PDB entry 9MJ5 | electron microscopy, 3.50 A resolution | chains B and S of the 6 polymer chains in the assembly

[Chain B]
Name: Replication protein A 32 kDa subunit
From: Homo sapiens
Reference sequence: P15927 (RFA2_HUMAN); residue numbers follow UniProt; this construct covers 35-270
Sequence (236 residues; row label = number of the first residue in the row):
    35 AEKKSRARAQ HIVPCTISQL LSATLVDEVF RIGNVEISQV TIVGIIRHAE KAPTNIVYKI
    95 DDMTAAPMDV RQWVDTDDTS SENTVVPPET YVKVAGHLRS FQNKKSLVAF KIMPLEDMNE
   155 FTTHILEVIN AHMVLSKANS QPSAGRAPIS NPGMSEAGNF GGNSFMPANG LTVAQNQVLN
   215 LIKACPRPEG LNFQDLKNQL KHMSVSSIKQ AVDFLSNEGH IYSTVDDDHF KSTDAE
Not modelled in the structure: 35-42, 179-197, 270
UniProt features mapped onto this chain:
  - DNA-binding region: V74 to P148 (OB)
  - cross-link (Glycyl lysine isopeptide (Lys-Gly)): K37 (interchain with G-Cter in ubiquitin), K38 (interchain with G-Cter in ubiquitin)
  - mutagenesis: K37 to K38 (Impaired ubiquitination without affecting homologous recombination), F248 (F248A: Abolishes interaction with RFWD3, leading to impair DNA interstrand cross-links (ICL) repair), E252 (E252A: Abolishes interaction with RFWD3, leading to impair DNA interstrand cross-links (ICL) repair), G253 (G253A: Does not affect interaction with RFWD3), H254 (H254A: Abolishes interaction with RFWD3, leading to impair DNA interstrand cross-links (ICL) repair)

[Chain S]
Name: DNA polymerase alpha catalytic subunit
From: Homo sapiens
Notes: EC 2.7.7.7
Reference sequence: P09884 (DPOLA_HUMAN); residues 335-1244 here = UniProt positions 335-1244
Sequence (910 residues; numbered 335 to 1244; the number before each row is that of its first residue):
   335 ADEEQVFHFY WLDAYEDQYN QPGVVFLFGK VWIESAETHV SCCVMVKNIE RTLYFLPREM
   395 KIDLNTGKET GTPISMKDVY EEFDEKIATK YKIMKFKSKP VEKNYAFEIP DVPEKSEYLE
   455 VKYSAEMPQL PQDLKGETFS HVFGTNTSSL ELFLMNRKIK GPCWLEVKSP QLLNQPVSWC
   515 KVEAMALKPD LVNVIKDVSP PPLVVMAFSM KTMQNAKNHQ NEIIAMAALV HHSFALDKAA
   575 PKPPFQSHFC VVSKPKDCIF PYAFKEVIEK KNVKVEVAAT ERTLLGFFLA KVHKIDPDII
   635 VGHNIYGFEL EVLLQRINVC KAPHWSKIGR LKRSNMPKLG GRSGFGERNA TCGRMICDVE
   695 ISAKELIRCK SYHLSELVQQ ILKTERVVIP MENIQNMYSE SSQLLYLLEH TWKDAKFILQ
   755 IMCELNVLPL ALQITNIAGN IMSRTLMGGR SERNEFLLLH AFYENNYIVP DKQIFRKPQQ
   815 KLGDEDEEID GDTNKYKKGR KKAAYAGGLV LDPKVGFYDK FILLLDFNSL YPSIIQEFNI
   875 CFTTVQRVAS EAQKVTEDGE QEQIPELPDP SLEMGILPRE IRKLVERRKQ VKQLMKQQDL
   935 NPDLILQYDI RQKALKLTAN SMYGCLGFSY SRFYAKPLAA LVTYKGREIL MHTKEMVQKM
   995 NLEVIYGDTD SIMINTNSTN LEEVFKLGNK VKSEVNKLYK LLEIDIDGVF KSLLLLKKKK
  1055 YAALVVEPTS DGNYVTKQEL KGLDIVRRDW CDLAKDTGNF VIGQILSDQS RDTIVENIQK
  1115 RLIEIGENVL NGSVPVSQFE INKALTKDPQ DYPDKKSLPH VHVALWINSQ GGRKVKAGDT
  1175 VSYVICQDGS NLTASQRAYA PEQLQKQDNL TIDTQYYLAQ QIHPVVARIC EPIDGIDAVL
  1235 IATWLGLDPT
Not modelled in the structure: 335-336, 810-831, 883-895
UniProt features mapped onto this chain:
  - modified residue: T406 (Phosphothreonine), K970 (N6-succinyllysine)
Residues lining bound ligands: 2'-deoxycytidine-5'-triphosphate (DCP): D860, F861, N862, S863, L864, Y865, R922, K950, L951, N954, Y957, D1004

[How chain B and chain S interact]
Pairs across the interface (22):
  S198(B) - E337(S)
  F199(B) - E337(S)
  F199(B) - Q505(S)
  F199(B) - L506(S)  hydrophobic
  F199(B) - V516(S)  hydrophobic
  F199(B) - E517(S)
  S250(B) - H658(S)
  S250(B) - K661(S)
  N251(B) - H627(S)
  N251(B) - H658(S)
  E252(B) - H627(S)
  Y256(B) - E610(S)  hydrogen bond
  Y256(B) - T617(S)
  Y256(B) - G620(S)
  Y256(B) - F621(S)
  S257(B) - R616(S)
  S257(B) - P657(S)
  T258(B) - R616(S)
  T258(B) - T617(S)  hydrogen bond (backbone-side chain)
  V259(B) - R616(S)  hydrogen bond (backbone-side chain)
  T267(B) - F621(S)
  T267(B) - K625(S)
Interface residues without a listed pair, chain B (18 interface residues in all): F135, M200, P201, G253, H254, D260, D261, D268
Interface residues without a listed pair, chain S (24 interface residues in all): Y353, I367, P504, W513, K515, A518, T614, A624, K628
From the paper, about this interface:
  - interface residues, chain B: S198(B)
  - interface residues, chain S: E615(S)

[Summary]
Chain B and chain S form an interface of 18 and 24 residues respectively, with 3 hydrogen bonds. Polar pairs
include Y256(B)-E610(S), T258(B)-T617(S) and V259(B)-R616(S). Bound to chain S:
2'-deoxycytidine-5'-triphosphate. From UniProt: a DNA-binding region and 6 mutagenesis sites on chain B. The
paper reports interface residues S198(B) and E615(S).
Here chain B is Replication protein A 32 kDa subunit and chain S is DNA polymerase alpha catalytic subunit,
both from Homo sapiens. Entry 9MJ5 (Catalytic domain of human DNA polymerase alpha in complex with DNA and
RPA) was determined by electron microscopy.
